9LLQ - chains A and B of the 4 polymer chains in the assembly; structure by X-ray diffraction, 3.10 A resolution.

# Chain A (and B)
Name: TetR family transcriptional regulator
Source organism: Acinetobacter baumannii
Notes: chain B of this document is another copy of the same molecule, construct and numbering; everything in this record applies to it too
UniProt: A0A1E3M4M0 (A0A1E3M4M0_ACIBA); residue numbers follow UniProt; this construct covers 1-189
Chain sequence (191 residues; row label = number of the first residue in the row; numbers below 1 keep their minus sign (Met-1 is residue -1)):
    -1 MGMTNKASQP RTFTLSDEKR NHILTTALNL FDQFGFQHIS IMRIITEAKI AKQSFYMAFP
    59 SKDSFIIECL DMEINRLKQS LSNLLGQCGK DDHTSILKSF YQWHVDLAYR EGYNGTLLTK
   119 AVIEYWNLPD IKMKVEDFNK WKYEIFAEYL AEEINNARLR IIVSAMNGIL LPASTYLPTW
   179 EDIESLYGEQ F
Disordered / not traced: -1 to 10, 187-189 (chain B: -1 to 10, 188-189)
Construct notes: initiating methionine (-1); expression tag (0)

# Interface between chain A and chain B
Pairs across the interface (80; chain A residue first):
  Phe32(A) - Trp124(B)  hydrogen bond (backbone-side chain)
  Gly33(A) - Trp124(B)
  Gln35(A) - Gln35(B)
  Gln35(A) - Glu122(B)  hydrogen bond (side chain-backbone)
  His36(A) - Glu122(B)  hydrogen bond (side chain-backbone)
  His36(A) - Trp124(B)
  Asn112(A) - Ile121(B)
  Asn112(A) - Trp124(B)
  Thr117(A) - Ile121(B)
  Thr117(A) - Leu169(B)
  Thr117(A) - Pro170(B)
  Lys118(A) - Ile121(B)
  Val120(A) - Asn112(B)
  Val120(A) - Pro170(B)  hydrophobic
  Ile121(A) - Asn112(B)
  Ile121(A) - Lys118(B)
  Ile121(A) - Ile121(B)  hydrophobic
  Ile121(A) - Glu122(B)
  Glu122(A) - Gln35(B)
  Glu122(A) - His36(B)
  Trp124(A) - Gln31(B)
  Trp124(A) - Phe32(B)  hydrogen bond (side chain-backbone)
  Trp124(A) - His36(B)
  Trp124(A) - Asn112(B)
  Val133(A) - Ala171(B)  hydrophobic
  Glu134(A) - Ala171(B)
  Asn137(A) - Leu169(B)
  Asn137(A) - Pro170(B)
  Asn137(A) - Ala171(B)  hydrogen bond (side chain-backbone)
  Asn137(A) - Thr173(B)
  Lys138(A) - Thr173(B)
  Lys138(A) - Tyr174(B)
  Tyr141(A) - Tyr174(B)  hydrophobic
  Glu142(A) - Tyr174(B)  hydrogen bond
  Ala155(A) - Asp180(B)
  Arg158(A) - Leu175(B)
  Arg158(A) - Pro176(B)
  Arg158(A) - Thr177(B)
  Arg158(A) - Asp180(B)  salt bridge
  Ile159(A) - Ala163(B)  hydrophobic
  Ile159(A) - Pro176(B)  hydrophobic
  Ile159(A) - Asp180(B)
  Ile159(A) - Ile181(B)  hydrophobic
  Ile159(A) - Leu184(B)  hydrophobic
  Ser162(A) - Ser162(B)
  Ser162(A) - Ala163(B)  hydrogen bond (side chain-backbone)
  Ser162(A) - Gly166(B)
  Ser162(A) - Ile167(B)
  Ser162(A) - Pro176(B)
  Ala163(A) - Ile159(B)
  Ala163(A) - Ser162(B)
  Ala163(A) - Ala163(B)
  Asn165(A) - Gly166(B)
  Asn165(A) - Leu169(B)
  Gly166(A) - Ser162(B)
  Gly166(A) - Gly166(B)
  Leu169(A) - Asn165(B)
  Leu169(A) - Leu169(B)  hydrophobic
  Pro170(A) - Val120(B)  hydrophobic
  Pro170(A) - Ile121(B)  hydrophobic
  Ala171(A) - Val120(B)  hydrophobic
  Ala171(A) - Val133(B)  hydrophobic
  Ala171(A) - Glu134(B)
  Ala171(A) - Asn137(B)  hydrogen bond (backbone-side chain)
  Thr173(A) - Glu134(B)
  Thr173(A) - Asn137(B)  hydrogen bond (side chain-backbone)
  Thr173(A) - Lys138(B)  hydrogen bond (side chain-backbone)
  Tyr174(A) - Lys138(B)
  Tyr174(A) - Tyr141(B)  hydrophobic
  Tyr174(A) - Glu142(B)  hydrogen bond
  Tyr174(A) - Ile152(B)
  Tyr174(A) - Arg158(B)
  Tyr174(A) - Ser162(B)
  Leu175(A) - Arg158(B)
  Pro176(A) - Ile159(B)  hydrophobic
  Pro176(A) - Ser162(B)
  Asp180(A) - Ala155(B)
  Asp180(A) - Arg158(B)  salt bridge
  Asp180(A) - Ile159(B)
  Ile181(A) - Ile159(B)  hydrophobic
Also at the interface, not in a pair above, chain A (37 interface residues in all): Asn125, Lys130, Ser172, Leu184
Also at the interface, not in a pair above, chain B (41 interface residues in all): Gly33, Thr117, Asn125, Lys130, Ser172

# In short
Chain A and chain B form an interface of 37 and 41 residues respectively; the contacts include 11 hydrogen
bonds and 2 salt bridges. Polar contacts include Arg158(A)-Asp180(B), Phe32(A)-Trp124(B) and
Gln35(A)-Glu122(B).
Chain A and chain B are both TetR family transcriptional regulator (Acinetobacter baumannii); the structure,
Structure of TetR2 and DNA probe, was determined by X-ray diffraction together with 8Z6D and 8Z6E from the
same study.
